7L09 - chains H and M of the 7 polymer chains in the assembly; structure by electron microscopy, 3.10 A resolution.

== Chain H (and M) ==
Name: 2G12 heavy chain
From: Homo sapiens
Notes: chain M of this document is another copy of the same molecule, construct and numbering; everything in this record applies to it too
Amino-acid sequence (226 residues; each row starts with the number of its first residue; note: 12 numbers in that range are skipped by the numbering (no residue carries them; nothing is unmodelled there); a row labelled like 82A-82C holds insertion residues (82A, then the next letters in order); X marks 8 residues of unknown identity (built as UNK)):
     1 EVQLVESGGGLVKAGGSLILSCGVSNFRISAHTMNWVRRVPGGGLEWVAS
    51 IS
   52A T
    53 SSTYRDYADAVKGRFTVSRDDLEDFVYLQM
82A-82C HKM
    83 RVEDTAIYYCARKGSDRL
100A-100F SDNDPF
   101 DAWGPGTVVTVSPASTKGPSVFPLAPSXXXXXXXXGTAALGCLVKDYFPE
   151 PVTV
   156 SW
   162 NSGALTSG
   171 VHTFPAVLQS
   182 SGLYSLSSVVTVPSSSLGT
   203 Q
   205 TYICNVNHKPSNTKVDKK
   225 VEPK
Unresolved in the structure: 128-135
Cystine bridges: Cys22-Cys92, Cys142-Cys208

== Chain H / chain M interface ==
Pairs across the interface (39; chain H residue first):
  Ser7(H) with Ile19(M); His82A(M)
  Gly8(H) with Ile19(M)
  Leu11(H) with Leu178(M), hydrophobic; Gln179(M); Ser180(M)
  Ile19(H) with Ser7(M); Gly8(M); Ile19(M), hydrophobic; Ser21(M); Tyr79(M), hydrophobic
  Ser21(H) with Ile19(M); Gln81(M)
  Ser54(H) with Leu74(M)
  Arg57(H) with Asp72(M), salt bridge; Leu74(M); Glu75(M)
  Thr68(H) with Phe77(M)
  Ser70(H) with Asp72(M), hydrogen bond; Tyr79(M), hydrogen bond
  Arg71(H) with Arg71(M)
  Asp72(H) with Arg57(M), salt bridge; Ser70(M), hydrogen bond; Arg71(M), hydrogen bond (side chain-backbone)
  Leu74(H) with Ser54(M); Arg57(M)
  Glu75(H) with Arg57(M), salt bridge
  Phe77(H) with Thr68(M); Gln81(M)
  Tyr79(H) with Ser70(M), hydrogen bond; Tyr79(M), hydrophobic; Gln81(M), hydrogen bond
  Gln81(H) with Ser21(M); Phe77(M); Tyr79(M), hydrogen bond
  His82A(H) with Ser7(M)
  Leu178(H) with Thr110(M)
  Ser180(H) with Leu11(M)
  Gly183(H) with Leu11(M)
Interface residues without a listed pair, chain H (21 interface residues in all): Val69
Interface residues without a listed pair, chain M (24 interface residues in all): Ser17, Val69, Gly183

== Overview ==
21 residues of chain H and 24 residues of chain M are in contact; the contacts include 7 hydrogen bonds and 3
salt bridges. Polar contacts include Arg57(H)-Asp72(M), Glu75(H)-Arg57(M) and Ser70(H)-Asp72(M).
Both chains are 2G12 heavy chain (Homo sapiens). Entry 7L09 (Cryo-EM structure of SARS-CoV-2 2P S ectodomain
bound domain-swapped antibody 2G12 from masked 3D refinement) was determined by electron microscopy together
with 6VTU, 6XRJ, 7L02, 7L06, 7L6M, 7L6O, 7LU9 and 7LUA from the same study.
